PDB entry 6T89 | X-ray diffraction, 2.00 A resolution | chains H and I of the 3 polymer chains in the assembly

== Chain H ==
Protein: Prothrombin
Organism: Homo sapiens
Notes: EC 3.4.21.5
UniProt: P00734 (THRB_HUMAN); the construct lacks a stretch of the UniProt sequence and is renumbered around it, so the offset changes along the chain: 16-36 = UniProt 364-384; 37-60 = UniProt 386-409; 61-77 = UniProt 419-435; 78-97 = UniProt 437-456; 7 more segments
Chain sequence (259 residues; row label = number of the first residue in the row; note: 3 numbers in that range are skipped by the numbering (no residue carries them; nothing is unmodelled there); a row labelled like 60A-60I holds insertion residues (60A, then the next letters in order)):
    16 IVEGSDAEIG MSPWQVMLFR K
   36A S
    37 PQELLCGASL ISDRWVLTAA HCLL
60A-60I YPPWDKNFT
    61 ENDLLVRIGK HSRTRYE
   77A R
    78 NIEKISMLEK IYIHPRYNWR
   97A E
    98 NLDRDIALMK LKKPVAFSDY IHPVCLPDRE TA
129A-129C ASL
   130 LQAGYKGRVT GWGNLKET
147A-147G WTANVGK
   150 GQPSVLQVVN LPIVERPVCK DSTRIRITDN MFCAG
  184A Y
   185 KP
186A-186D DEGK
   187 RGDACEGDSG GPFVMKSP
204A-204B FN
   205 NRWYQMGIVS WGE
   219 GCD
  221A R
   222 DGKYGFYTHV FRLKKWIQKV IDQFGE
Not modelled in the structure: 147A-147G, 246-247
Curated features (UniProtKB/Swiss-Prot):
  - region: Ala-183 to Val-200 (High affinity receptor-binding region which is also known as the TP508 peptide)
  - active site (Charge relay system): His-57, Asp-102, Ser-195
  - glycosylation: Asn-60G (N-linked (GlcNAc...) (complex) asparagine)
Disulfides: Cys-42/Cys-58, Cys-168/Cys-182, Cys-191/Cys-220
Glycans and other covalent adducts: N-acetylglucosamine (NAG) linked to Asn-60G
Bound ions: Na+ site 1: Lys-169, Thr-172, Phe-204A; Na+ site 2: Arg-221A, Lys-224
Small-molecule neighbours: MUQ (4-[(2S)-3-(3-carbamimidoylphenyl)-2-[[3-(4-methoxy-2-oxidanyl-phenyl)phenyl]sulfonylamino]propanoyl]-N-methyl-piperazine-1-carboxamide): His-57, Tyr-60A, Trp-60D, Lys-60F, Glu-97A, Asn-98, Leu-99, Ile-174, Asp-189, Ala-190, Cys-191, Glu-192, Ser-195, Val-213, Ser-214, Trp-215, Gly-216, Glu-217, Gly-219, Cys-220, Gly-226

== Chain I ==
Protein: Hirudin variant-2
UniProt: P09945 (HIRV2_HIRME); residues 517-528 here correspond to UniProt positions 61-72 (UniProt number = residue number - 456)
Chain sequence (12 residues; each row starts with the number of its first residue):
   517 GDFEEIPEEY LQ
Not modelled in the structure: 517
Modified positions: Tyr-526 (O-sulfo-L-tyrosine; TYS)
Curated features (UniProtKB/Swiss-Prot):
  - region: Asp-518 to Gln-528 (Interaction with fibrinogen-binding exosite of thrombin)
  - modified residue: Tyr-526 (Sulfotyrosine)

== Chain H / chain I interface ==
Contacting residue pairs (21):
  Phe-34(H) / Phe-519(I)  hydrophobic
  Gln-38(H) / Glu-521(I)
  Gln-38(H) / Ile-522(I)
  Gln-38(H) / Leu-527(I)
  Leu-40(H) / Phe-519(I)
  Leu-65(H) / Ile-522(I)  hydrophobic
  Leu-65(H) / Tyr-526(I)
  Arg-67(H) / Ile-522(I)
  Arg-73(H) / Asp-518(I)  salt bridge
  Arg-73(H) / Phe-519(I)
  Thr-74(H) / Asp-518(I)
  Thr-74(H) / Phe-519(I)
  Thr-74(H) / Glu-520(I)  hydrogen bond (backbone-backbone)
  Arg-75(H) / Glu-520(I)
  Tyr-76(H) / Glu-520(I)  hydrogen bond (backbone-side chain)
  Tyr-76(H) / Glu-521(I)
  Tyr-76(H) / Pro-523(I)
  Tyr-76(H) / Tyr-526(I)
  Glu-80(H) / Tyr-526(I)
  Lys-81(H) / Tyr-526(I)
  Ile-82(H) / Tyr-526(I)
Also at the interface, not in a pair above, chain H (15 interface residues in all): Met-32, Lys-36, Glu-39

== Overview ==
15 residues of chain H and 8 residues of chain I are in contact; the contacts include 2 hydrogen bonds and 1
salt bridge. Polar contacts include Arg-73(H)/Asp-518(I), Tyr-76(H)/Glu-520(I) and Thr-74(H)/Glu-520(I). Chain
H binds compound MUQ. Covalently linked N-acetylglucosamine: at Asn-60G(H).
Here chain H is Prothrombin (Homo sapiens) and chain I is Hirudin variant-2. Entry 6T89 (Thrombin in complex
with
(S)-N-(tert-butyl)-4-(3-(3-carbamimidoylphenyl)-2-((2',4'-dimethoxy-[1,1'-biphenyl])-3-sulfonamido)propanoyl)piperazine-1-carboxamide
(MI-498)) was determined by X-ray diffraction together with 6T9T, 6T9U and 6T9V from the same study.
